PDB entry 7WWG | X-ray diffraction, 3.40 A resolution | chain A

Chain A:
Name: Phosphatidylinositol transfer protein CSR1
From: Saccharomyces cerevisiae S288C
Notes: engineered mutation(s): deletion of loop residues (44-49 and 61-66)
Reference sequence: Q06705 (CSR1_YEAST); numbering as in UniProt; present here: 2-35, 48-408
Amino-acid sequence (400 residues; numbered -3 to 408; 12 numbers in that range are skipped by the numbering (no residue carries them; nothing is unmodelled there); the number before each row is that of its first residue; numbers below 1 keep their minus sign (Gly-3 is residue -3)):
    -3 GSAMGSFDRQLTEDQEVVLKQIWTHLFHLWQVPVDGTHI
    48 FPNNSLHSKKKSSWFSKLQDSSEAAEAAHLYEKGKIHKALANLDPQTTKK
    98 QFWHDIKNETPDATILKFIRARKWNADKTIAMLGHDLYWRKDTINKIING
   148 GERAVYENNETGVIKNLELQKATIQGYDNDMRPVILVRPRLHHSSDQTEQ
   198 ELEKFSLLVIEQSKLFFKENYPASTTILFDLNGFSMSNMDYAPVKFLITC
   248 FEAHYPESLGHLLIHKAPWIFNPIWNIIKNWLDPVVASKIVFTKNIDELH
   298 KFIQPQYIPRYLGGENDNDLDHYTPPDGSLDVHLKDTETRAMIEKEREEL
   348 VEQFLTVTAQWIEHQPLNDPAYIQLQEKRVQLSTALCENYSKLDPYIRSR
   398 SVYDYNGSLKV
Unresolved in the structure: -3 to 5, 48-81
Sequence notes: expression tag (-3 to 1)
Small-molecule neighbours: phosphatidylinositol (B7N; (1R)-2-{[(S)-hydroxy{[(1S,2R,3R,4S,5S,6R)-2,3,4,5,6-pentahydroxycyclohexyl]oxy}phosphoryl]oxy}-1-[(octadecanoyloxy)methyl]ethyl (9Z)-octadec-9-enoate): Ala118, Arg119, Met129, Lys168, Ala169, Ile182, Val184, Pro186, His189, Leu199, Phe202, Ser203, Val206, Ile207, Ile224, Phe226, Leu228, Asn235, Met236, Asp237, Val241, Leu244, Ile245, Phe248, Glu249, Tyr252, Pro253, Glu254, Ser255, Leu256, Leu259, Ile261, Asp280, Val282, Val283, Lys286
Swiss-Prot annotation at these positions:
  - modified residue: Ser2 (N-acetylserine)
Reported in the primary citation:
  - binding site for phosphatidylinositol: Trp278
  - conformationally variable residues (helix shift): Trp278
  - specificity-determining residues: Ile171, Ile182, Ile207, Ile224 (proposed by the authors, not directly observed)

Overview:
Bound to chain A: phosphatidylinositol. From the paper: a binding site for phosphatidylinositol at Trp278;
specificity determinants Ile171, Ile182 and Ile207 among others.
Chain A is Phosphatidylinositol transfer protein CSR1 (Saccharomyces cerevisiae S288C); the structure, Crystal
structure of Saccharomyces cerevisiae Sfh2 complexed with phosphatidylinositol in an open conformation, was
determined by X-ray diffraction, deposited together with 7WVT, 7WWD and 7WWE.
